PDB entry 7PPN | X-ray diffraction, 1.90 A resolution | chains A and B

# Chain A
Protein: Tyrosine-protein phosphatase non-receptor type 11
Organism: Homo sapiens
Notes: EC 3.1.3.48
UniProt: Q06124 (PTN11_HUMAN); the construct has insertions or renumbered stretches relative to UniProt, so the offset changes along the chain: 5-73 = UniProt 246-314; 78-282 = UniProt 324-528
Sequence (282 residues; each row starts with the number of its first residue):
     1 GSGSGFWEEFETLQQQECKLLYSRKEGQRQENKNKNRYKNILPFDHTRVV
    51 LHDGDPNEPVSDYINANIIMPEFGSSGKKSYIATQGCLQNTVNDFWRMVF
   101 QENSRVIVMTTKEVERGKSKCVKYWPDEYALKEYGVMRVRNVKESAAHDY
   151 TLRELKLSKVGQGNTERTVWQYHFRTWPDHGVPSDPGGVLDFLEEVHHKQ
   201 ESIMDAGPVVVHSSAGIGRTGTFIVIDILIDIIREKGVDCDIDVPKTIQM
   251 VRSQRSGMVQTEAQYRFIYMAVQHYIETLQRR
Not modelled in the structure: 1-3
Sequence notes: expression tag (1-4); linker (74-77); engineered mutation Ser213 (Cys459 in Q06124)
Curated features (UniProtKB/Swiss-Prot):
  - binding site (substrate): Asp179, Gln260
From the paper describing this entry:
  - conformationally variable residues (loop rearrangement): Asp179
  - mutagenesis - R116E, R116G/K118S, K118E: decreased binding to phosphorylated at the +4 position
  - catalytic residues: Asp179, His180
  - mutagenesis - K118E: increased binding to p0IRS1
  - mutagenesis - K33E: decreased binding to phosphorylated at the -4 position
  - specificity-determining residues: Arg116, Lys118
  - mutagenesis - R116G/K118S, K118E: increased catalytic activity on p0IRS1
  - mutagenesis - R116E: increased catalytic activity
  - mutagenesis - R116G/K118S, K118E, D179A (40-fold), H180A (4-fold): decreased catalytic activity on ppIRS1
  - mutagenesis - K118E: increased binding to ppIRS1

# Chain B
Protein: T-cell-specific surface glycoprotein CD28
UniProt: P10747 (CD28_HUMAN); residues 183-198 here = UniProt positions 183-198
Sequence (16 residues; each row starts with the number of its first residue):
   183 RSRLLHSDYMNMTPRR
Not modelled in the structure: 183-188, 194-198
Modified / non-standard residues: Tyr191 (O-phosphotyrosine; PTR); Thr195 (phosphothreonine; TPO)
Curated features (UniProtKB/Swiss-Prot):
  - modified residue: Ser189 (Phosphoserine), Tyr191 (Phosphotyrosine)
  - mutagenesis: Tyr191 (Y191F: Greatly reduced phosphorylation by LCK)

# How chain A and chain B interact
Residue-residue contacts (19):
  Tyr38(A) - Ser189(B)
  Tyr38(A) - Asp190(B)
  Tyr38(A) - Tyr191(B)
  Lys39(A) - Ser189(B)  hydrogen bond (backbone-backbone)
  Asn40(A) - Ser189(B)
  Asn40(A) - Asp190(B)  hydrogen bond
  Asn40(A) - Tyr191(B)
  Ile41(A) - Tyr191(B)
  Ser213(A) - Tyr191(B)
  Ser214(A) - Tyr191(B)
  Ala215(A) - Tyr191(B)
  Gly216(A) - Tyr191(B)
  Ile217(A) - Tyr191(B)
  Gly218(A) - Tyr191(B)
  Arg219(A) - Tyr191(B)
  Gln260(A) - Tyr191(B)
  Gln260(A) - Asn193(B)
  Thr261(A) - Asn193(B)
  Gln264(A) - Asn193(B)
Interface residues without a listed pair, chain A (15 interface residues in all): Lys118
Interface residues without a listed pair, chain B (5 interface residues in all): Met192

# In short
The interface between chain A and chain B involves 15 residues on one side and 5 on the other, with 2 hydrogen
bonds. Polar pairs include Asn40(A)-Asp190(B) and Lys39(A)-Ser189(B). From the paper: catalytic residues
Asp179(A) and His180(A); R116G/K118S, K118E and D179A of chain A, among others, reduce catalytic activity on
ppIRS1; 6 substitutions were tested in all.
Chain A is Tyrosine-protein phosphatase non-receptor type 11 (Homo sapiens) and chain B is T-cell-specific
surface glycoprotein CD28; the structure, SHP2 catalytic domain in complex with CD28 (183-198) phosphopeptide
(pTyr-191, p-Thr-195), was determined by X-ray diffraction together with 7PPL and 7PPM from the same study.
